Entry 7XHB (electron microscopy, 3.33 A resolution); this record covers chains A and Y of the 4 polymer chains in the assembly.

[Chain A]
Molecule: Protein translocase subunit SecA
Organism: Bacillus subtilis subsp. subtilis str. 168
Notes: EC 7.4.2.8
Reference sequence: P28366 (SECA_BACSU); residue numbers follow UniProt; this construct covers 1-778
Amino-acid sequence (778 residues; each row starts with the number of its first residue):
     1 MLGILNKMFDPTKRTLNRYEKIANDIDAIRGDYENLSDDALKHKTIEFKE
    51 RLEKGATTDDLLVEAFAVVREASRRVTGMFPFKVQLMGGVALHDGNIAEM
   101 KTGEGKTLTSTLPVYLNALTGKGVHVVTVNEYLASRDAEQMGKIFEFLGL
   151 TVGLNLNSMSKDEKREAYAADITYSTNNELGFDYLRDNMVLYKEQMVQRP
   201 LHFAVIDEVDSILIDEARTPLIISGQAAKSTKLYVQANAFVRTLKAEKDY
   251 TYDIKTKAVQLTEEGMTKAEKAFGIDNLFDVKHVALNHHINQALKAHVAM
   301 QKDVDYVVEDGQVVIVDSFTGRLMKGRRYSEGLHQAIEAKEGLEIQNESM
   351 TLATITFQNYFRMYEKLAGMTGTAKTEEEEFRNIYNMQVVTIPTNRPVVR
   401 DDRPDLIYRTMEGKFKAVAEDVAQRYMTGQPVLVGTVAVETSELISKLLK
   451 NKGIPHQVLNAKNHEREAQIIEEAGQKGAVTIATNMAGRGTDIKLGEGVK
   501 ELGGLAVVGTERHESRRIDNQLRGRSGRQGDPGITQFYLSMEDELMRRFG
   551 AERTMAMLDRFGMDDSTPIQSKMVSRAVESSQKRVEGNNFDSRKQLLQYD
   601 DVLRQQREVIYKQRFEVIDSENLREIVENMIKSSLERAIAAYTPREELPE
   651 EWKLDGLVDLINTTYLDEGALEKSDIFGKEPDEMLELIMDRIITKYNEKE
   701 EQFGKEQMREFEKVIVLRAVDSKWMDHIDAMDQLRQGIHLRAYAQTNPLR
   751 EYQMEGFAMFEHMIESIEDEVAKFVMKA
Not modelled in the structure: 1-13
Curated features (UniProtKB/Swiss-Prot):
  - binding site (ATP): Met-79, Phe-80, Gln-85, Gly-103 to Thr-107, Asp-492
Residues lining bound ligands: ADP (adenosine-5'-diphosphate): Met-79, Phe-80, Pro-81, Phe-82, Gln-85, Thr-102, Gly-103, Glu-104, Gly-105, Lys-106, Thr-107, Arg-136, Asp-492, Arg-528
From the paper describing this entry:
  - binding site for ADP: Met-79, Phe-82, Gln-85, Lys-106
  - conformationally variable residues (side-chain flip): Asp-492, Gln-521, Arg-525, Arg-528
  - mutagenesis - R328P/Y329P: unchanged catalytic activity

[Chain Y]
Molecule: Protein translocase subunit SecY
Organism: Geobacillus thermodenitrificans NG80-2
Reference sequence: A4IJK8 (A4IJK8_GEOTN); residues 1-430 here = UniProt positions 1-430
Amino-acid sequence (430 residues; numbered 1 to 430; the number before each row is that of its first residue):
     1 MFRTISNFMRVSDIRNKIIFTLLMLIVFRIGTFIPVPSVNTDVLKLQDQL
    51 NAFGVLNIFCGGALQNFSIFAMGVMPYITASIIVQLLQMDVVPKFAEWSK
   101 QGEMGRRKLAQFTRYFTIVLGFIQALGMSYGFNNLAGGMLIQNPGIGTYL
   151 LIAVVLTAGTAFLMWLGEQITAKGVGNGISIIIFAGIVSGIPTILNQIYA
   201 QQFENVGEDLFLRIVRLLLVALAVVAVIVGVIYIQQAFRKIPIQYAKRLE
   251 GRNPVGGHSTHLPLKVNPAGVIPVIFAVSFLIAPPTIASFFGTNDVTLWI
   301 RRTFDYTHPVGMTIYVVLIIAFTYFYAFVQVNPEQMADNLKKQGGYIPGI
   351 RPGKNTQEYVTRILYRLTLVGSLFLAFIAVLPVFFVNFANLPPSAQIGGT
   401 SLLIVVGVALETMKQLESQLVKRHYRGFIK
Not modelled in the structure: 1, 51-64, 204-211
Differences from the reference sequence: engineered mutation Cys-60 (Gly in A4IJK8)

[Interface between chain A and chain Y]
Pairs across the interface (90; chain A residue first):
  Tyr-234(A) / Leu-249(Y)
  Gln-260(A) / Lys-341(Y)
  Gln-260(A) / Lys-342(Y)
  Leu-261(A) / Lys-341(Y)  hydrogen bond (backbone-side chain)
  Met-266(A) / Lys-341(Y)
  Met-266(A) / Arg-351(Y)
  Met-266(A) / Pro-352(Y)  hydrophobic
  Glu-270(A) / Arg-351(Y)  salt bridge
  Asn-277(A) / Gly-349(Y)  hydrogen bond (side chain-backbone)
  Phe-279(A) / Tyr-346(Y)  hydrophobic
  Phe-279(A) / Ile-347(Y)
  Phe-279(A) / Pro-348(Y)
  Phe-279(A) / Gly-349(Y)  hydrogen bond (backbone-backbone)
  Phe-279(A) / Ile-350(Y)
  Phe-279(A) / Pro-352(Y)
  Asp-280(A) / Tyr-346(Y)  hydrogen bond (backbone-side chain)
  Val-281(A) / Gln-244(Y)
  Val-281(A) / Pro-348(Y)  hydrophobic
  Val-284(A) / Gln-244(Y)
  Val-284(A) / Ala-246(Y)
  Val-284(A) / Glu-250(Y)
  Val-284(A) / Tyr-346(Y)
  Ala-285(A) / Arg-248(Y)
  Ala-285(A) / Glu-250(Y)
  Asn-287(A) / Tyr-346(Y)
  His-288(A) / Ala-246(Y)
  His-288(A) / Lys-247(Y)
  His-288(A) / Arg-248(Y)
  His-288(A) / Leu-249(Y)
  Glu-331(A) / Lys-247(Y)
  Glu-348(A) / Leu-249(Y)
  Glu-348(A) / Arg-252(Y)  salt bridge
  Ser-349(A) / Arg-252(Y)  hydrogen bond (backbone-side chain)
  Met-350(A) / Arg-252(Y)
  Met-350(A) / Asn-253(Y)
  Arg-548(A) / Gln-101(Y)
  Gly-587(A) / Glu-103(Y)
  Asn-588(A) / Glu-103(Y)
  Asp-591(A) / Glu-103(Y)
  Gln-605(A) / Tyr-425(Y)
  Gln-606(A) / Tyr-425(Y)
  Ile-610(A) / Phe-428(Y)  hydrophobic
  Gln-613(A) / Gly-427(Y)
  Gln-613(A) / Phe-428(Y)  hydrogen bond (side chain-backbone)
  Gln-613(A) / Ile-429(Y)
  Glu-616(A) / Ile-429(Y)
  Val-617(A) / Phe-428(Y)  hydrophobic
  Met-630(A) / Phe-428(Y)
  Ser-633(A) / Lys-430(Y)  hydrogen bond
  Val-720(A) / Phe-428(Y)  hydrophobic
  Asp-729(A) / Asn-253(Y)  hydrogen bond
  Gln-733(A) / Arg-248(Y)
  Gln-733(A) / Gly-256(Y)
  Gln-733(A) / Gly-257(Y)  hydrogen bond (side chain-backbone)
  Leu-734(A) / Ser-259(Y)
  Gln-736(A) / Tyr-245(Y)
  Gly-737(A) / Thr-260(Y)
  His-739(A) / Tyr-245(Y)  hydrogen bond
  Leu-740(A) / Ile-243(Y)  hydrophobic
  Leu-740(A) / Tyr-245(Y)
  Leu-740(A) / His-261(Y)
  Leu-740(A) / Leu-262(Y)
  Leu-740(A) / Pro-263(Y)
  Leu-740(A) / Leu-340(Y)  hydrophobic
  Arg-741(A) / Ser-259(Y)  hydrogen bond (side chain-backbone)
  Arg-741(A) / His-261(Y)  hydrogen bond
  Arg-741(A) / Pro-263(Y)
  Tyr-743(A) / Leu-262(Y)  hydrophobic
  Tyr-743(A) / Pro-263(Y)
  Tyr-743(A) / Met-336(Y)
  Tyr-743(A) / Asn-339(Y)  hydrogen bond
  Ala-744(A) / Phe-238(Y)  hydrophobic
  Ala-744(A) / Pro-263(Y)
  Gln-745(A) / Lys-265(Y)
  Gln-745(A) / Gln-330(Y)
  Arg-750(A) / Lys-414(Y)  hydrogen bond (side chain-backbone)
  Arg-750(A) / Ser-418(Y)
  Gln-753(A) / Lys-422(Y)
  Met-754(A) / Ser-418(Y)
  Glu-755(A) / Ser-259(Y)  hydrogen bond
  Phe-757(A) / Val-421(Y)
  Phe-757(A) / His-424(Y)
  Phe-757(A) / Tyr-425(Y)  hydrophobic
  Met-759(A) / Ser-259(Y)
  Phe-760(A) / Tyr-425(Y)  hydrophobic
  Glu-761(A) / Arg-426(Y)
  Ile-764(A) / Arg-426(Y)
  Ile-764(A) / Gly-427(Y)
  Ile-764(A) / Phe-428(Y)
  Glu-768(A) / Phe-428(Y)
Also at the interface, not in a pair above, chain A (59 interface residues in all): Glu-263, Thr-267, His-289, Val-602, Val-609, Arg-614, Asn-629, Thr-746
Also at the interface, not in a pair above, chain Y (51 interface residues in all): Leu-264, Val-331, Gly-353, Lys-354, Asn-355, Gln-415

[Overview]
59 residues of chain A face 51 of chain Y across their interface, with 15 hydrogen bonds and 2 salt bridges.
Polar contacts include Glu-270(A)/Arg-351(Y), Glu-348(A)/Arg-252(Y) and Leu-261(A)/Lys-341(Y). Bound to chain
A: ADP. The paper reports a binding site for ADP at Met-79(A), Phe-82(A) and Gln-85(A) among others;
R328P/Y329P of chain A leave catalytic activity unchanged.
Chain A is Protein translocase subunit SecA (Bacillus subtilis subsp. subtilis str. 168) and chain Y is
Protein translocase subunit SecY (Geobacillus thermodenitrificans NG80-2); the structure, Structure of the
SecA/SecYE/proOmpA(4Y)-sfGFP complex with ADP, was determined by electron microscopy, deposited together with
7XHA.
